2HHQ - chains C and A of the 3 polymer chains in the assembly; structure by X-ray diffraction, 1.80 A resolution.

== Chain C ==
Molecule: 15-nt DNA strand
Sequence (15 nucleotides; each row starts with the number of its first residue):
     3 GCCTGACTCG TATGA

== Chain A ==
Protein: DNA polymerase I
Source organism: Geobacillus stearothermophilus
Notes: EC 2.7.7.7; fragment: residues 299-876 (analogous to E Coli Klenow Fragment)
UniProt: Q5KWC1 (Q5KWC1_GEOKA); residues 298-876 here correspond to UniProt positions 300-878 (UniProt number = residue number + 2)
Amino-acid sequence (580 residues; row label = number of the first residue in the row):
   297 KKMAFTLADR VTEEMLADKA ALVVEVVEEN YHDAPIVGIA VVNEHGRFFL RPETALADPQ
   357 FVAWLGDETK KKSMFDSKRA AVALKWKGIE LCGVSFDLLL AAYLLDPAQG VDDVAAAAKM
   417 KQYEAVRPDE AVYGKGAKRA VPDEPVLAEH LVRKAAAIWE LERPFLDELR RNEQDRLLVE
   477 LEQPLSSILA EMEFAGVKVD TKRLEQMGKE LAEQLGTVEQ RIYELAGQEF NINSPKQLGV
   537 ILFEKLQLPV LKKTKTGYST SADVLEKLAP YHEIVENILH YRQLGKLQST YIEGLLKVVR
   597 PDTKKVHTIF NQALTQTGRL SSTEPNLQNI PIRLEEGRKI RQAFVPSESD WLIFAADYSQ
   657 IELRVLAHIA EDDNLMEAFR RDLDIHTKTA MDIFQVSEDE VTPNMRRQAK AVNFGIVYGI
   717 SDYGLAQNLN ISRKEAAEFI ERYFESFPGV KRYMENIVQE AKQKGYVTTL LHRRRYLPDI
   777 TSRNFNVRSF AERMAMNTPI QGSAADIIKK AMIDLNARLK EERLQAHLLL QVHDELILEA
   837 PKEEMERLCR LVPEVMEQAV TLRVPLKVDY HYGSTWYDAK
Ion coordination: Mg2+: Asp653, Tyr654, Asp830

== How chain C and chain A interact ==
Residue-residue contacts (44):
  DG3(C) - Ala707(A)  base contact
  DG3(C) - Gly711(A)  base contact
  DG3(C) - Tyr714(A)  sugar contact
  DG3(C) - Gly715(A)  base contact
  DG3(C) - Ile716(A)  base contact
  DG3(C) - Ser717(A)  hydrogen bond to the sugar
  DG3(C) - Gly720(A)  phosphate contact
  DG3(C) - Leu721(A)  base contact
  DG3(C) - Asn724(A)  hydrogen bond to the base
  DG3(C) - Arg789(A)  hydrogen bond to the phosphate
  DC4(C) - Tyr714(A)  stacking on the base
  DC4(C) - Phe786(A)  phosphate contact
  DC4(C) - Arg789(A)  salt bridge to the phosphate
  DC4(C) - Asn793(A)  sugar contact
  DC4(C) - Gln797(A)  base contact
  DC5(C) - Gln612(A)  phosphate contact
  DC5(C) - Thr613(A)  sugar contact
  DC5(C) - Arg615(A)  base contact
  DC5(C) - Arg771(A)  salt bridge to the phosphate
  DC5(C) - Phe786(A)  phosphate contact
  DC5(C) - Met790(A)  phosphate contact
  DC5(C) - Gln797(A)  hydrogen bond to the sugar
  DT6(C) - Leu610(A)  phosphate contact
  DT6(C) - Thr611(A)  phosphate contact
  DT6(C) - Gln612(A)  hydrogen bond to the phosphate
  DT6(C) - Ser617(A)  phosphate contact
  DG7(C) - Lys582(A)  base contact
  DG7(C) - Leu610(A)  phosphate contact
  DG7(C) - Ser617(A)  hydrogen bond to the phosphate
  DG7(C) - Ser618(A)  sugar contact
  DG7(C) - Thr619(A)  sugar contact
  DG7(C) - Asn622(A)  hydrogen bond to the sugar
  DA8(C) - Lys582(A)  base contact
  DA8(C) - Thr619(A)  phosphate contact
  DA8(C) - Glu620(A)  hydrogen bond to the phosphate
  DC9(C) - Ser585(A)  phosphate contact
  DC9(C) - Thr586(A)  hydrogen bond to the sugar
  DC9(C) - Gly590(A)  phosphate contact
  DT10(C) - Ser585(A)  phosphate contact
  DC11(C) - Asn527(A)  hydrogen bond to the phosphate
  DC11(C) - Asn529(A)  sugar contact
  DC11(C) - Ser530(A)  hydrogen bond to the phosphate
  DG12(C) - Ser530(A)  hydrogen bond to the phosphate
  DG12(C) - Gln533(A)  hydrogen bond to the phosphate
Interface residues without a listed pair, chain A (37 interface residues in all): Glu589, Asn625, Val708, Tyr719

== In short ==
The interface between chain C and chain A involves 10 residues on one side and 37 on the other; the contacts
include 13 hydrogen bonds, 2 salt bridges and 1 aromatic stacking contact. Among the polar pairs are
DG3(C)-Asn724(A), DG3(C)-Ser717(A) and DC5(C)-Gln797(A).
Chain C is a 15-nt DNA strand and chain A is DNA polymerase I (Geobacillus stearothermophilus); the structure,
O6-methyl-guanine:T pair in the polymerase-10 basepair position, was determined by X-ray diffraction (same
publication as 2HHS, 2HHT, 2HHU, 2HHV, 2HHW, 2HHX and 3 further entries).
